PDB entry 1N36 | X-ray diffraction, 3.65 A resolution | chains A and L of the 21 polymer chains in the assembly

== Chain A ==
Molecule: 16S ribosomal RNA
Source organism: Thermus thermophilus
Sequence (1522 nucleotides; numbered 0 to 1544 plus 19 insertion-coded residues; 42 numbers in that range are skipped by the numbering (no residue carries them; nothing is unmodelled there); the number before each row is that of its first residue; a row labelled like 190A-190L holds insertion residues (190A, then the next letters in order); numbering starts at 0):
     0 UUUGUUGGAGAGUUUGAUCCUGGCUCAGGGUGAACGCUGGCGGCGUGCCU
    50 AAGACAUGCAAGUCGUGCGGG
    73 CCGCGGGGUUUU
    88 ACUCCG
    95 UGGUC
   101 AGCGGCGGACGGGUGAGUAACGCGUGGGU
  129A G
   130 ACCUACCCGGAAGAGGGGGACAACCCGGGGAAACUCGGGCUAAUCCCCCA
   180 UGUGGACCCGC
190A-190L CCCUUGGGGUGU
   191 GUCCAAAGGGCUUU
   216 GCCCGCUUCCGGAUGGGCCCGCGUCCCAUCAGCUAGUUGGUGGGGUAAUG
   266 GCCCACCAAGGCGACGACGGGUAGCCGGUCUGAGAGGAUGGCCGGCCACA
   316 GGGGCACUGAGACACGGGCCCCACUCCUACGGGAGGCAGCAGUUAGGAAU
   366 CUUCCGCAAUGGGCGCAAGCCUGACGGAGCGACGCCGCUUGGAGGAAGAA
   416 GCCCUUCGGGGUGUAAACUCCUGAA
   442 CCCGGGACGAAACCCCCGACGA
   474 GGGGACUGACGGUACCGGG
   494 GUAAUAGCGCCGGCCAACUCCGUGCCAGCAGCCGCGGUAAUACGGAGGGC
   544 GCGAGCGUUACCCGGAUUCACUGGGCGUAAAGGGCGUGUAGGCGGCCUGG
   594 GGCGUCCCAUGUGAAAGACCACGGCUCAACCGUGGGGGAGCGUGGGAUAC
   644 GCUCAGGCUAGACGGUGGGAGAGGGUGGUGGAAUUCCCGGAGUAGCGGUG
   694 AAAUGCGCAGAUACCGGGAGGAACGCCGAUGGCGAAGGCAGCCACCUGGU
   744 CCACCCGUGACGCUGAGGCGCGAAAGCGUGGGGAGCAAACCGGAUUAGAU
   794 ACCCGGGUAGUCCACGCCCUAAACGAUGCGCGCUAGGUCUCUGGGUCU
   848 CCUGGGGGCCGAAGCUAACGCGUUAAGCGCGCCGCCUGGGGAGUACGGCC
   898 GCAAGGCUGAAACUCAAAGGAAUUGACGGGGGCCCGCACAAGCGGUGGAG
   948 CAUGUGGUUUAAUUCGAAGCAACGCGAAGAACCUUACCAGGCCUUGACAU
   998 GCUAGG
 1003A G
  1004 AACCCGGGUGAAAGCCUGGGGUGCCCC
1030A-1030D GCGA
  1031 GGGGAGCCCUAGCACAGGUGCUGCAUGGCCGUCGUCAGCUCGUGCCGUGA
  1081 GGUGUUGGGUUAAGUCCCGCAACGAGCGCAACCCCCGCCGUUAGUUGCCA
  1131 GCGGUUCGGCCGGGCACUCUAACGGGACUGCCCGCGAAA
  1171 GCGGGAGGAAGGAGGGGACGACGUCUGGUCAGCAUGGCCCUUACGGCCUG
  1221 GGCGACACACGUGCUACAAUGCCCACUACAAAGCGAUGCCACCCGGCAAC
  1271 GGGGAGCUAAUCGCAAAAAGGUGGGCCCAGUUCGGAUUGGGGUCUGCAAC
  1321 CCGACCCCAUGAAGCCGGAAUCGCUAGUAAUCGCGGAUCAG
 1361A C
  1362 CAUGCCGCGGUGAAUACGUUCCCGGGCCUUGUACACACCGCCCGUCACGC
  1412 CAUGGGAGCGGGCUCUACCCGAAGUCGCCGGG
  1446 AGCCUACGGG
  1459 CAGGCGCCGAGGGUAGGGCCCGUGACUGGGGCGAAGUCGUAACAAGGUAG
  1509 CUGUACCGGAAGGUGCGGCUGGAUCACCUCCUUUCU
Unresolved in the structure: 0-4, 1535-1538

== Chain L ==
Protein: 30S ribosomal protein S12
Source organism: Thermus thermophilus
Reference sequence: Q5SHN3 (RS12_THET8); residue numbers follow UniProt; this construct covers 1-135
Chain sequence (135 residues; row label = number of the first residue in the row):
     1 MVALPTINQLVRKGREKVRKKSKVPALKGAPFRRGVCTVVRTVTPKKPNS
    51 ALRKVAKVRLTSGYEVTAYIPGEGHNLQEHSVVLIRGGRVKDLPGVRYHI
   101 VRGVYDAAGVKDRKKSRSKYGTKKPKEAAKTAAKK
Unresolved in the structure: 1-4, 129-135

== Chain A / chain L interface ==
Pairs across the interface (112):
  U24(A) / Lys-23(L)  salt bridge to the phosphate
  A32(A) / Pro-31(L)  base contact
  A33(A) / Phe-32(L)  base contact
  C34(A) / Phe-32(L)  sugar contact
  C34(A) / Val-104(L)  phosphate contact
  G35(A) / Val-104(L)  phosphate contact
  G35(A) / Ser-118(L)  hydrogen bond to the sugar
  C36(A) / Arg-117(L)  sugar contact
  C36(A) / Thr-122(L)  sugar contact
  C36(A) / Lys-123(L)  phosphate contact
  C36(A) / Lys-124(L)  phosphate contact
  U37(A) / Lys-123(L)  phosphate contact
  U37(A) / Lys-124(L)  hydrogen bond to the phosphate
  U49(A) / Lys-28(L)  sugar contact
  G302(A) / Lys-17(L)  salt bridge to the phosphate
  G362(A) / Arg-33(L)  hydrogen bond to the phosphate
  G362(A) / Arg-34(L)  salt bridge to the phosphate
  G362(A) / Thr-61(L)  phosphate contact
  A363(A) / Lys-28(L)  base contact
  A363(A) / Ala-30(L)  base contact
  A363(A) / Phe-32(L)  sugar contact
  A363(A) / Arg-33(L)  salt bridge to the phosphate
  A363(A) / Arg-34(L)  salt bridge to the phosphate
  A363(A) / Thr-61(L)  hydrogen bond to the phosphate
  A363(A) / Leu-84(L)  sugar contact
  G500(A) / Lys-124(L)  phosphate contact
  C501(A) / Arg-117(L)  salt bridge to the phosphate
  C501(A) / Ser-118(L)  hydrogen bond to the phosphate
  C501(A) / Lys-124(L)  salt bridge to the phosphate
  G502(A) / Lys-115(L)  phosphate contact
  G502(A) / Ser-116(L)  phosphate contact
  G502(A) / Arg-117(L)  hydrogen bond to the phosphate
  G502(A) / Ser-118(L)  hydrogen bond to the phosphate
  G502(A) / Lys-119(L)  phosphate contact
  C503(A) / Ser-116(L)  phosphate contact
  C503(A) / Lys-119(L)  salt bridge to the phosphate
  C518(A) / Asn-49(L)  hydrogen bond to the base
  C518(A) / Ser-50(L)  hydrogen bond to the base
  C519(A) / Ser-50(L)  hydrogen bond to the phosphate
  A520(A) / Ala-51(L)  phosphate contact
  A520(A) / Leu-52(L)  hydrogen bond to the phosphate
  A520(A) / Glu-73(L)  hydrogen bond to the sugar
  G521(A) / Ala-51(L)  base contact
  G521(A) / Leu-52(L)  phosphate contact
  G521(A) / Arg-53(L)  hydrogen bond to the base
  G521(A) / Lys-54(L)  salt bridge to the phosphate
  G521(A) / Gly-72(L)  sugar contact
  G521(A) / Glu-73(L)  phosphate contact
  C522(A) / Arg-53(L)  base contact
  C522(A) / Tyr-69(L)  hydrogen bond to the phosphate
  C522(A) / Pro-71(L)  phosphate contact
  C522(A) / Gly-72(L)  hydrogen bond to the phosphate
  C522(A) / Tyr-120(L)  hydrogen bond to the phosphate
  A523(A) / Arg-53(L)  base contact
  A523(A) / Val-90(L)  base contact
  A523(A) / Lys-91(L)  base contact
  A523(A) / Asp-92(L)  base contact
  A523(A) / Tyr-120(L)  hydrogen bond to the phosphate
  C525(A) / Lys-91(L)  salt bridge to the phosphate
  G527(A) / Asp-92(L)  base contact
  C528(A) / Asn-49(L)  hydrogen bond to the base
  G529(A) / Asn-49(L)  hydrogen bond to the base
  G529(A) / Ser-50(L)  hydrogen bond to the base
  G529(A) / Ala-51(L)  base contact
  G537(A) / Glu-73(L)  sugar contact
  G537(A) / Arg-113(L)  salt bridge to the phosphate
  G538(A) / Asp-112(L)  phosphate contact
  G538(A) / Arg-113(L)  salt bridge to the phosphate
  G538(A) / Lys-114(L)  hydrogen bond to the phosphate
  G538(A) / Lys-115(L)  hydrogen bond to the phosphate
  A539(A) / Lys-114(L)  salt bridge to the phosphate
  G550(A) / Lys-119(L)  sugar contact
  U551(A) / Arg-86(L)  sugar contact
  U552(A) / Pro-31(L)  hydrogen bond to the sugar
  U552(A) / Phe-32(L)  base contact
  U552(A) / Arg-86(L)  sugar contact
  A553(A) / Gly-29(L)  hydrogen bond to the sugar
  A553(A) / Ala-30(L)  sugar contact
  A553(A) / Pro-31(L)  sugar contact
  C554(A) / Ser-22(L)  hydrogen bond to the phosphate
  C555(A) / Lys-20(L)  salt bridge to the phosphate
  C556(A) / Lys-20(L)  salt bridge to the phosphate
  C562(A) / Arg-15(L)  base contact
  C562(A) / Glu-16(L)  hydrogen bond to the base
  C562(A) / Lys-17(L)  sugar contact
  A563(A) / Arg-15(L)  base contact
  C564(A) / Leu-10(L)  sugar contact
  C564(A) / Arg-15(L)  salt bridge to the phosphate
  G567(A) / Pro-5(L)  base contact
  G567(A) / Arg-15(L)  hydrogen bond to the base
  G568(A) / Pro-5(L)  base contact
  G585(A) / Asn-8(L)  sugar contact
  C879(A) / Thr-6(L)  base contact
  C879(A) / Asn-8(L)  phosphate contact
  C880(A) / Thr-6(L)  hydrogen bond to the phosphate
  C880(A) / Asn-8(L)  hydrogen bond to the phosphate
  C880(A) / Gln-9(L)  phosphate contact
  C880(A) / Arg-12(L)  salt bridge to the phosphate
  G881(A) / Gln-9(L)  phosphate contact
  G881(A) / Arg-12(L)  salt bridge to the phosphate
  G881(A) / Lys-13(L)  salt bridge to the phosphate
  C882(A) / Lys-13(L)  salt bridge to the phosphate
  U884(A) / Arg-15(L)  base contact
  C910(A) / Arg-97(L)  salt bridge to the phosphate
  U911(A) / Gly-95(L)  phosphate contact
  U911(A) / Arg-97(L)  salt bridge to the phosphate
  C912(A) / Pro-94(L)  phosphate contact
  C1411(A) / Lys-57(L)  phosphate contact
  C1412(A) / Lys-57(L)  salt bridge to the phosphate
  C1490(A) / Lys-46(L)  phosphate contact
  G1491(A) / Lys-46(L)  salt bridge to the phosphate
  A1492(A) / Lys-47(L)  phosphate contact
Also at the interface, not in a pair above, chain A (60 interface residues in all): C241, C242, C526, A759, C883, A913
Also at the interface, not in a pair above, chain L (65 interface residues in all): Arg-19, Val-24, Pro-48, Gly-74, Gly-87, Gly-88, Arg-89, Val-101, Tyr-105, Gly-121

== Overview ==
Chain A and chain L form an interface of 60 and 65 residues respectively; the contacts include 29 hydrogen
bonds and 24 salt bridges. Polar contacts include C518(A)/Asn-49(L), C518(A)/Ser-50(L) and G521(A)/Arg-53(L).
Chain A is 16S ribosomal RNA and chain L is 30S ribosomal protein S12, both from Thermus thermophilus; the
structure, Structure of the Thermus thermophilus 30S ribosomal subunit in the presence of crystallographically
disordered codon and ..., was determined by X-ray diffraction (same publication as 1N32, 1N33 and 1N34).
